8UIN - chains D and B of the 8 polymer chains in the assembly; structure by electron microscopy, 3.86 A resolution.

Chain D:
Protein: Albicin
Source organism: Anopheles albimanus
UniProtKB: A0A1Y9G8D0 (A0A1Y9G8D0_ANOAL); residues 1-116 here correspond to UniProt positions 27-142 (UniProt number = residue number + 26)
Amino-acid sequence (116 residues; each row starts with the number of its first residue):
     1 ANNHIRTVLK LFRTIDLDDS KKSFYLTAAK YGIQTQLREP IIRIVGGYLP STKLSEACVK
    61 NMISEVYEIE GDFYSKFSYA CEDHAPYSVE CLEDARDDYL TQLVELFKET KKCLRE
Disulfides: C58-C113, C81-C91

Chain B:
Protein: Complement C3b alpha' chain
Source organism: Homo sapiens
UniProtKB: P01024 (CO3_HUMAN); residues 727-1641 here correspond to UniProt positions 749-1663 (UniProt number = residue number + 22)
Amino-acid sequence (915 residues; row label = number of the first residue in the row):
   727 SNLDEDIIAE ENIVSRSEFP ESWLWNVEDL KEPPKNGIST KLMNIFLKDS ITTWEILAVS
   787 MSDKKGICVA DPFEVTVMQD FFIDLRLPYS VVRNEQVEIR AVLYNYRQNQ ELKVRVELLH
   847 NPAFCSLATT KRRHQQTVTI PPKSSLSVPY VIVPLKTGLQ EVEVKAAVYH HFISDGVRKS
   907 LKVVPEGIRM NKTVAVRTLD PERLGREGVQ KEDIPPADLS DQVPDTESET RILLQGTPVA
   967 QMTEDAVDAE RLKHLIVTPS GCGEQNMIGM TPTVIAVHYL DETEQWEKFG LEKRQGALEL
  1027 IKKGYTQQLA FRQPSSAFAA FVKRAPSTWL TAYVVKVFSL AVNLIAIDSQ VLCGAVKWLI
  1087 LEKQKPDGVF QEDAPVIHQE MIGGLRNNNE KDMALTAFVL ISLQEAKDIC EEQVNSLPGS
  1147 ITKAGDFLEA NYMNLQRSYT VAIAGYALAQ MGRLKGPLLN KFLTTAKDKN RWEDPGKQLY
  1207 NVEATSYALL ALLQLKDFDF VPPVVRWLNE QRYYGGGYGS TQATFMVFQA LAQYQKDAPD
  1267 HQELNLDVSL QLPSRSSKIT HRIHWESASL LRSEETKENE GFTVTAEGKG QGTLSVVTMY
  1327 HAKAKDQLTC NKFDLKVTIK PAPETEKRPQ DAKNTMILEI CTRYRGDQDA TMSILDISMM
  1387 TGFAPDTDDL KQLANGVDRY ISKYELDKAF SDRNTLIIYL DKVSHSEDDC LAFKVHQYFN
  1447 VELIQPGAVK VYAYYNLEES CTRFYHPEKE DGKLNKLCRD ELCRCAEENC FIQKSDDKVT
  1507 LEERLDKACE PGVDYVYKTR LVKVQLSNDF DEYIMAIEQT IKSGSDEVQV GQQRTFISPI
  1567 KCREALKLEE KKHYLMWGLS SDFWGEKPNL SYIIGKDTWV EHWPEEDECQ DEENQKQCQD
  1627 LGAFTESMVV FGCPN
Unresolved in the structure: 727-730, 1351-1359, 1499-1505
Disulfides: C851-C1491, C1079-C1136, C1336-C1467, C1367-C1436, C1484-C1489, C1496-C1568, C1515-C1639, C1615-C1624
Covalently attached groups: N-acetylglucosamine (NAG) linked to N917
UniProt features mapped onto this chain:
  - region: E1612 to F1637 (Interaction with CFP/properdin)
  - site: R932, E933 (Cleavage), R1281, S1282 (Cleavage), R1298, S1299 (Cleavage), N1641 (Coordinates Mg(2+) for interaction with Complement factor B Bb fragment (CFB))
  - modified residue (Phosphoserine): S946, S1299, S1551
  - glycosylation (N-linked (GlcNAc...) asparagine): N917, N1595
  - cross-link: C988 to Q991 (Isoglutamyl cysteine thioester (Cys-Gln))

Interface between chain D and chain B:
Residue-residue contacts (17):
  I5(D) - F898(B)  hydrophobic
  L9(D) - N738(B)
  R13(D) - A735(B)
  R13(D) - N738(B)
  T27(D) - R904(B)
  Y31(D) - V740(B)  hydrophobic
  Y31(D) - D775(B)  hydrogen bond
  R38(D) - I734(B)
  R38(D) - N738(B)
  R38(D) - S900(B)
  E39(D) - F898(B)
  I42(D) - F898(B)  hydrophobic
  R96(D) - E744(B)  salt bridge
  D97(D) - F772(B)
  L100(D) - F772(B)  hydrophobic
  T101(D) - N770(B)
  T101(D) - F772(B)
Other interface residues (no listed pair), chain D (16 interface residues in all): N2, R6, K30, Q34
Other interface residues (no listed pair), chain B (14 interface residues in all): D732, R742, I899

Overview:
16 residues of chain D face 14 of chain B across their interface; the contacts include 1 hydrogen bond and 1
salt bridge. Among the polar pairs are R96(D)-E744(B) and Y31(D)-D775(B). N-acetylglucosamine is covalently
linked to N917(B).
Here chain D is Albicin (Anopheles albimanus) and chain B is Complement C3b alpha' chain (Homo sapiens). Entry
8UIN (Structure of the C3bBb-albicin complex) was determined by electron microscopy (same publication as
8UH2).
